PDB entry 8SBL | X-ray diffraction, 3.00 A resolution | chains A and B of the 3 polymer chains in the assembly

Chain A:
Molecule: MHC class I antigen
Source organism: Homo sapiens
UniProtKB: A0A411J078 (A0A411J078_HUMAN); residues 1-280 here correspond to UniProt positions 25-304 (UniProt number = residue number + 24)
Amino-acid sequence (283 residues; row label = number of the first residue in the row; numbers below 1 keep their minus sign (Met-2 is residue -2)):
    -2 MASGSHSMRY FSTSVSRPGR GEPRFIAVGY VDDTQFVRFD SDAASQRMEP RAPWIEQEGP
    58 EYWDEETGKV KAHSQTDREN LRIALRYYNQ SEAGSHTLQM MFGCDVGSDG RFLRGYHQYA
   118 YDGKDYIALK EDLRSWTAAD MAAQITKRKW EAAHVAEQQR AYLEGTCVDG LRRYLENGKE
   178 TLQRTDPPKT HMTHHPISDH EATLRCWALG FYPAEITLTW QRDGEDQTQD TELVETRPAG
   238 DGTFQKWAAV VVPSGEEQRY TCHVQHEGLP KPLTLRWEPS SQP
Unresolved in the structure: -2 to 0, 277-280
Cystine bridges: Cys101-Cys164, Cys203-Cys259
Differences from the reference sequence: initiating methionine (-2); expression tag (-1 to 0)

Chain B:
Molecule: Beta-2-microglobulin
Source organism: Homo sapiens
UniProtKB: P61769 (B2MG_HUMAN); residues 2-100 here correspond to UniProt positions 21-119 (UniProt number = residue number + 19)
Amino-acid sequence (100 residues; row label = number of the first residue in the row):
     1 MIQRTPKIQV YSRHPAENGK SNFLNCYVSG FHPSDIEVDL LKNGERIEKV EHSDLSFSKD
    61 WSFYLLYYTE FTPTEKDEYA CRVNHVTLSQ PKIVKWDRDM
Cystine bridges: Cys26-Cys81
Differences from the reference sequence: initiating methionine (1)
UniProt features mapped onto this chain:
  - modified residue: Gln3 (Pyrrolidone carboxylic acid)
  - glycosylation: Ile2 (N-linked (Glc) (glycation) isoleucine), Lys20 (N-linked (Glc) (glycation) lysine), Lys42 (N-linked (Glc) (glycation) lysine), Lys49 (N-linked (Glc) (glycation) lysine), Lys59 (N-linked (Glc) (glycation) lysine), Lys92 (N-linked (Glc) (glycation) lysine), Lys95 (N-linked (Glc) (glycation) lysine)

Interface between chain A and chain B:
Contacting residue pairs (61; chain A residue first):
  Phe8(A) - Ser56(B)
  Phe8(A) - Phe57(B)  hydrophobic
  Ser9(A) - Phe57(B)
  Thr10(A) - Leu55(B)
  Thr10(A) - Phe57(B)
  Thr10(A) - Phe63(B)
  Val12(A) - Ser34(B)
  Val12(A) - Asp35(B)
  Ile23(A) - Leu55(B)  hydrophobic
  Val25(A) - Asp54(B)
  Val25(A) - Leu55(B)
  Val25(A) - Ser56(B)
  Tyr27(A) - Ser56(B)  hydrogen bond
  Tyr27(A) - Tyr64(B)  hydrogen bond
  Gln32(A) - Asp54(B)  hydrogen bond
  Arg35(A) - Asp54(B)  salt bridge
  Arg48(A) - Asp54(B)  salt bridge
  Thr94(A) - His32(B)
  Gln96(A) - His32(B)  hydrogen bond
  Gln96(A) - Phe57(B)
  Gln96(A) - Trp61(B)  hydrogen bond (side chain-backbone)
  Gln96(A) - Phe63(B)
  Met97(A) - Phe57(B)
  Met97(A) - Trp61(B)
  Met98(A) - Trp61(B)  hydrophobic
  Gln115(A) - Trp61(B)
  Tyr116(A) - Trp61(B)
  Ala117(A) - Trp61(B)  hydrophobic
  Asp119(A) - Met1(B)
  Asp119(A) - Ile2(B)
  Asp119(A) - His32(B)
  Gly120(A) - Ile2(B)
  Gly120(A) - His32(B)  hydrogen bond (backbone-side chain)
  Gly120(A) - Trp61(B)
  Asp122(A) - Trp61(B)  hydrogen bond
  Thr190(A) - Asp99(B)  hydrogen bond
  His192(A) - Asp99(B)  salt bridge
  Arg202(A) - Asp99(B)  salt bridge
  Arg202(A) - Met100(B)
  Trp204(A) - Asp99(B)  hydrogen bond
  Trp204(A) - Met100(B)
  Val231(A) - Gln9(B)
  Glu232(A) - Lys7(B)  salt bridge
  Glu232(A) - Gln9(B)  hydrogen bond (backbone-side chain)
  Glu232(A) - Ser29(B)  hydrogen bond
  Arg234(A) - Gln9(B)  hydrogen bond
  Arg234(A) - Tyr11(B)
  Arg234(A) - Tyr27(B)
  Arg234(A) - Met100(B)  hydrogen bond (side chain-backbone)
  Pro235(A) - Tyr11(B)  hydrogen bond (backbone-side chain)
  Pro235(A) - Tyr27(B)
  Pro235(A) - Leu66(B)  hydrophobic
  Ala236(A) - Arg13(B)  hydrogen bond (backbone-side chain)
  Ala236(A) - Asn25(B)  hydrogen bond (backbone-side chain)
  Gly237(A) - Arg13(B)
  Gly237(A) - Leu66(B)
  Asp238(A) - Arg13(B)
  Gln242(A) - Tyr11(B)
  Gln242(A) - Ser12(B)
  Gln242(A) - Arg13(B)  hydrogen bond (side chain-backbone)
  Trp244(A) - Met100(B)
Interface residues without a listed pair, chain A (35 interface residues in all): Lys121, Thr233
Interface residues without a listed pair, chain B (26 interface residues in all): Arg4, His14, Asp60

Summary:
Chain A and chain B form an interface of 35 and 26 residues respectively, with 17 hydrogen bonds and 5 salt
bridges. Polar pairs include Arg35(A)-Asp54(B), Arg48(A)-Asp54(B) and His192(A)-Asp99(B).
Here chain A is MHC class I antigen and chain B is Beta-2-microglobulin, both from Homo sapiens. Entry 8SBL
(Structure of HLA-A*24:02 in complex with peptide, LYLPVRVLI) was determined by X-ray diffraction together
with 8SBK from the same study.
